7VWY - chains F and 2 of the 9 polymer chains in the assembly; structure by electron microscopy, 4.57 A resolution (low resolution: residue-level contacts below are approximate; hydrogen-bond / salt-bridge calls are withheld).

# Chain F
Molecule: RNA polymerase sigma factor RpoD
From: Escherichia coli K-12
Reference sequence: P00579 (RPOD_ECOLI); residues 1-613 here = UniProt positions 1-613
Sequence (613 residues; row label = number of the first residue in the row):
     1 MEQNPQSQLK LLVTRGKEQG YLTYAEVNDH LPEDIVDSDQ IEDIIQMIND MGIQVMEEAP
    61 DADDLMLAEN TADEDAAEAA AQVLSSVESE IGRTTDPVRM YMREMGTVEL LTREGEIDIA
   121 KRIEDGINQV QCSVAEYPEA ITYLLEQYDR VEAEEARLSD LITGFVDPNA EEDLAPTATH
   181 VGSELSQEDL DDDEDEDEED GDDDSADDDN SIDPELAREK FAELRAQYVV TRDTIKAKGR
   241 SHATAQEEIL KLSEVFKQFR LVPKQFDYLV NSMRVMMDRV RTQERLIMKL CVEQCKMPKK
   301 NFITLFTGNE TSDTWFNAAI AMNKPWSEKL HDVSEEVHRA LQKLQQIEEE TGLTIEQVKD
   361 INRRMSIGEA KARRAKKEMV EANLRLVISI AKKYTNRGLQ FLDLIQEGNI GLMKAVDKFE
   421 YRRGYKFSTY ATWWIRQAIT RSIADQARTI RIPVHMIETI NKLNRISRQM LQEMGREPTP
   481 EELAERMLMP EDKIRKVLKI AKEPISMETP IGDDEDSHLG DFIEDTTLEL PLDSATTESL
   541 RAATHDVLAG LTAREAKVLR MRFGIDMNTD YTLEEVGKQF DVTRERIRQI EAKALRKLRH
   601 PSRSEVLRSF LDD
Not modelled in the structure: 1-92, 172-209
UniProt features mapped onto this chain:
  - DNA-binding region: Leu573 to Ala592 (H-T-H motif)
  - region: Arg584 to Arg599 (Interaction with anti-sigma factors)
  - motif: Asp403 to Gln406 (Interaction with polymerase core subunit RpoC)
  - site: Arg562 (Interaction with anti-sigma factors)
  - mutagenesis: Ala553 (A553D: Disrupts the interaction with Escherichia phage lambda antitermination protein Q), Arg596 (R596D/E: 2-fold reduction in activation of class II Crp-dependent promoters)

# Chain 2
Molecule: micF promoter DNA scaffold reverse strand
Sequence (70 nucleotides; each row starts with the number of its first residue):
     2 TGCATCCGTG AGTCGAGGGT AATAAGTTGC GAGTGAAGGT TTTGTTTTGA CATTCAGTGC
    62 TGTCAAATAC
Not modelled in the structure: 66-71

# Chain F / chain 2 interface
Contacting residue pairs (23; chain F residue first):
  Asn396(F) - DA25(2)
  Arg397(F) - DA23(2)
  Trp433(F) - DA26(2)
  Gln437(F) - DA26(2)
  Asn461(F) - DT24(2)
  Asn461(F) - DA25(2)
  Asn461(F) - DA26(2)
  Arg465(F) - DG27(2)
  Arg468(F) - DT24(2)
  Arg468(F) - DA25(2)
  Lys502(F) - DT21(2)
  Pro510(F) - DG20(2)
  Ile511(F) - DG18(2)
  Ile511(F) - DG19(2)
  Ile511(F) - DG20(2)
  Asp513(F) - DA17(2)
  Asp513(F) - DG18(2)
  Asp513(F) - DG19(2)
  Arg562(F) - DG45(2)
  Thr572(F) - DG45(2)
  Leu573(F) - DG45(2)
  Glu574(F) - DG45(2)
  Arg588(F) - DT46(2)
Other interface residues (no listed pair), chain F (23 interface residues in all): Asp160, His455, Lys462, Ile505, Thr509, Gly512, Arg584
Other interface residues (no listed pair), chain 2 (15 interface residues in all): DG30, DC31, DT47

# In short
Chain F and chain 2 form an interface of 23 and 15 residues respectively. From UniProt: 2 mutagenesis sites on
chain F.
Chain F is RNA polymerase sigma factor RpoD (Escherichia coli K-12) and chain 2 is micF promoter DNA scaffold
reverse strand; the structure, Cryo-EM structure of Rob-dependent transcription activation complex in a unique
conformation, was determined by electron microscopy (same publication as 7VWZ).
